Entry 3A5C (X-ray diffraction, 4.51 A resolution (low resolution: residue-level contacts below are approximate; hydrogen-bond / salt-bridge calls are withheld)); this record covers chains C and E of the 8 polymer chains in the assembly.

== Chain C ==
Name: V-type ATP synthase alpha chain
Source organism: Thermus thermophilus
Notes: EC 3.6.3.14
Reference sequence: Q56403 (VATA_THET8); numbering as in UniProt (aligned over 1-578)
Chain sequence (578 residues; row label = number of the first residue in the row):
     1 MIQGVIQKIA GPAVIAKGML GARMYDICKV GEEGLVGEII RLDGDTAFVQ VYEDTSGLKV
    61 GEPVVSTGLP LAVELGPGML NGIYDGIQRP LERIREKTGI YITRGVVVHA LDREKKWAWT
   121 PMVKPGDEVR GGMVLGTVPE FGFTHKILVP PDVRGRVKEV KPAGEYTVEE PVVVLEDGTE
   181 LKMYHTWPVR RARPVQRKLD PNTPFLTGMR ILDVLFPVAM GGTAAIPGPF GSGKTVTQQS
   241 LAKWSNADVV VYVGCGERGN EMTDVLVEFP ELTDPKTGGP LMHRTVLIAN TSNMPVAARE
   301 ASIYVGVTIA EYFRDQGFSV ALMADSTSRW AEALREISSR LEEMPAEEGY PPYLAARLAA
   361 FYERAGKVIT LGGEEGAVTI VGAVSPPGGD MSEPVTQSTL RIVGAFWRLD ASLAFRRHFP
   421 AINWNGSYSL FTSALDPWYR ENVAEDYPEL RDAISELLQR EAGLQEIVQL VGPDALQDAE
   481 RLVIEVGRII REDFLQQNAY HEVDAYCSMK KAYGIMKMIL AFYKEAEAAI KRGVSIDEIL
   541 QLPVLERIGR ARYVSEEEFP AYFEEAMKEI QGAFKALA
Unresolved in the structure: 92-107, 578
Small-molecule neighbours: ADP (adenosine-5'-diphosphate): Pro-229, Phe-230, Gly-231, Ser-232, Gly-233, Lys-234, Thr-235, Val-236

== Chain E ==
Name: V-type ATP synthase beta chain
Source organism: Thermus thermophilus
Notes: EC 3.6.3.14
Reference sequence: Q56404 (VATB_THET8); residue numbers follow UniProt; this construct covers 1-478
Chain sequence (478 residues; each row starts with the number of its first residue):
     1 MDLLKKEYTG ITYISGPLLF VENAKDLAYG AIVDIKDGTG RVRGGQVIEV SEEYAVIQVF
    61 EETTGLDLAT TSVSLVEDVA RLGVSKEMLG RRFNGIGKPI DGLPPITPEK RLPITGLPLN
   121 PVARRKPEQF IQTGISTIDV MNTLVRGQKL PIFSGSGLPA NEIAAQIARQ ATVRPDLSGE
   181 GEKEEPFAVV FAAMGITQRE LSYFIQEFER TGALSRSVLF LNKADDPTIE RILTPRMALT
   241 VAEYLAFEHD YHVLVILTDM TNYCEALREI GAAREEIPGR RGYPGYMYTD LATIYERAGV
   301 VEGKKGSVTQ IPILSMPDDD RTHPIPDLTG YITEGQIQLS RELHRKGIYP PIDPLPSLSR
   361 LMNNGVGKGK TREDHKQVSD QLYSAYANGV DIRKLVAIIG EDALTENDRR YLQFADAFER
   421 FFINQGQQNR SIEESLQIAW ALLSMLPQGE LKRISKDHIG KYYGQKLEEI WGAPQALD
Unresolved in the structure: 1-6, 176-182, 464-478
Small-molecule neighbours: ADP (adenosine-5'-diphosphate): Leu-358, Ser-359, Arg-360
Reported in the primary citation:
  - catalytic residues: Arg-360 (by similarity / conservation)

== Chain C / chain E interface ==
Contacting residue pairs (46):
  Ile-9(C) / Glu-52(E)
  Ala-10(C) / Glu-49(E)
  Ala-10(C) / Val-50(E)
  Gly-11(C) / Glu-49(E)
  Gly-11(C) / Val-50(E)
  Pro-12(C) / Ile-48(E)
  Pro-12(C) / Glu-49(E)
  Ser-56(C) / Tyr-29(E)
  Ser-56(C) / Gly-30(E)
  Phe-230(C) / Asp-327(E)
  Glu-257(C) / Ala-292(E)
  Arg-258(C) / Ala-292(E)
  Arg-258(C) / Tyr-295(E)
  Arg-258(C) / Glu-296(E)
  Arg-258(C) / Ile-332(E)
  Gly-259(C) / Ala-292(E)
  Gly-259(C) / Ile-294(E)
  Gly-259(C) / Tyr-295(E)
  Gly-259(C) / Glu-296(E)
  Gly-259(C) / Arg-297(E)
  Gly-259(C) / Ala-298(E)
  Gly-259(C) / Ile-332(E)
  Asn-260(C) / Tyr-295(E)
  Asn-260(C) / Glu-296(E)
  Asn-260(C) / Ala-298(E)
  Thr-263(C) / Ala-123(E)
  Thr-263(C) / Arg-125(E)
  Thr-263(C) / Ala-298(E)
  Leu-266(C) / Ala-123(E)
  Leu-266(C) / Arg-124(E)
  Leu-266(C) / Arg-125(E)
  Val-267(C) / Ala-123(E)
  Val-267(C) / Arg-124(E)
  Val-267(C) / Arg-125(E)
  Val-267(C) / Lys-126(E)
  Glu-268(C) / Arg-124(E)
  Glu-268(C) / Arg-125(E)
  Glu-268(C) / Lys-126(E)
  Ser-292(C) / Thr-289(E)
  Ser-292(C) / Ala-292(E)
  Ser-292(C) / Thr-293(E)
  Pro-387(C) / Pro-324(E)
  Gly-388(C) / Thr-322(E)
  Phe-415(C) / Leu-355(E)
  Phe-415(C) / Ala-387(E)
  Arg-417(C) / Ser-384(E)
Also at the interface, not in a pair above, chain C (21 interface residues in all): Glu-261, Arg-416
Also at the interface, not in a pair above, chain E (30 interface residues in all): Ala-31, Ser-51, Val-122, Gly-299, Tyr-331

== Summary ==
21 residues of chain C and 30 residues of chain E are in contact. ADP is bound between chain C and chain E.
From the paper: the catalytic residue Arg-360(E).
Here chain C is V-type ATP synthase alpha chain and chain E is V-type ATP synthase beta chain, both from
Thermus thermophilus. Entry 3A5C (Inter-subunit interaction and quaternary rearrangement defined by the
central stalk of prokaryotic V1-ATPase) was determined by X-ray diffraction, deposited together with 3A5D.
